PDB entry 2QQ9 | X-ray diffraction, 1.71 A resolution | chain A

[Chain A]
Molecule: Diphtheria toxin repressor
From: Corynebacterium diphtheriae
UniProtKB: P33120 (DTXR_CORDI); residues 1-226 here = UniProt positions 1-226
Chain sequence (226 residues; each row starts with the number of its first residue):
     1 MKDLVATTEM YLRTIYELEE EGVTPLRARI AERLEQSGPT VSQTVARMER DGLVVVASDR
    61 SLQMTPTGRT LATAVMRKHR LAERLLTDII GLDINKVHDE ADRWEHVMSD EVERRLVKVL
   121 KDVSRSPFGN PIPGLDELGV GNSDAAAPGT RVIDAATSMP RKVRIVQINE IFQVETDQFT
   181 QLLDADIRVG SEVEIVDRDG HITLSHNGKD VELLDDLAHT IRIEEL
Unresolved in the structure: 1-2, 140-149, 199-200
Sequence notes: engineered mutation Ala6 (Asp in P33120), Asp102 (Cys in P33120); variant Ala147 (Val in P33120), Leu214 (Ile in P33120)
Metal / ion sites: Ni2+ site 1: His79, Glu83, His98 (together with phosphate ion); Ni2+ site 2: Asp102, Glu105, His106

[Overview]
The Ni2+ site 1 is built by His79, Glu83 and His98. Asp102, Glu105 and His106 coordinate Ni2+ site 2.
Chain A is Diphtheria toxin repressor (Corynebacterium diphtheriae); the structure, Crystal Structure of
DtxR(D6A C102D) Complexed with Nickel(II), was determined by X-ray diffraction, deposited together with 2QQA
and 2QQB.
